Entry 4XK8 (X-ray diffraction, 2.80 A resolution); this record covers chains B and C of the 16 polymer chains in the assembly.

== Chain B ==
Molecule: Photosystem I P700 chlorophyll a apoprotein A2
Sequence (733 residues; numbered 2 to 734; the number before each row is that of its first residue):
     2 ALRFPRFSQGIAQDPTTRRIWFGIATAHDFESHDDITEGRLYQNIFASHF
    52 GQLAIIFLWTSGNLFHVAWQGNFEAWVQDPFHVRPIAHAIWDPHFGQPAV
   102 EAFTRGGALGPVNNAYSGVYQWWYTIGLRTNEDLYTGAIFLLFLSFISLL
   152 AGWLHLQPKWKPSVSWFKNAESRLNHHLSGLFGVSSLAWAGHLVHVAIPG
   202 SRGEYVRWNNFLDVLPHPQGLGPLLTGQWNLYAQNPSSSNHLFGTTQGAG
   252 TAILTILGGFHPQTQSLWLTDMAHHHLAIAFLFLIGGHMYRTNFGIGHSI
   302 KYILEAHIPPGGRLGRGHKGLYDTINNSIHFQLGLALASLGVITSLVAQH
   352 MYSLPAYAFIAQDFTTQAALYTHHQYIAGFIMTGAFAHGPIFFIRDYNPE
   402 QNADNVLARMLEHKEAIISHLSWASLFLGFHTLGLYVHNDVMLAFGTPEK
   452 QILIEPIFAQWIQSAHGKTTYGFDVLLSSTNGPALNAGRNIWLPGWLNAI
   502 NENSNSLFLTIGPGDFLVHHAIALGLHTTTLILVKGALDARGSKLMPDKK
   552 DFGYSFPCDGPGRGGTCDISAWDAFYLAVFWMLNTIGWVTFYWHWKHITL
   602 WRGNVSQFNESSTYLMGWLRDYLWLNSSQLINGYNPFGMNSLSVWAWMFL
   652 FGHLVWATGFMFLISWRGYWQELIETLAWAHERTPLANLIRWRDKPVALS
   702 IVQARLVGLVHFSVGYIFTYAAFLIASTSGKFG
Bound ions: chlorophyll a Mg (34 sites), coordinated by H29, H50, Q53, H67, H89, D93, H95, H156, H177, H178, H193, H196, H275, H276, H277, H289 and 18 more; 4Fe-4S cluster Fe: C559, C568 (shared with 2 residues of chain A)
Ligand contacts:
  - beta-carotene (BCR), molecule 1: L54, I57, F58, W60, G181, L182, V185, S186, L188
  - beta-carotene (BCR), molecule 2: F58, T61, L65, W123, W124, I127, L129, G138, F141, L142, L145, W209, L213
  - beta-carotene (BCR), molecule 3: L188, L222, L225, F282, L285, I286, H289, I297
  - beta-carotene (BCR), molecule 4: F332, G335, L336, A339, V343, M383, A386, F387, G390, F393, F394, L408, A538
  - beta-carotene (BCR), molecule 5: M411, I418, V535, L539
  - beta-carotene (BCR), molecule 6: F431, L434, G435, V438
  - beta-carotene (BCR), molecule 7: W648, M649, F652, W671, L674, I675, L678, F719
  - beta-carotene (BCR), molecule 8: T685, P686, L687, A688
  - chlorophyll a (CLA), molecule 1: F5, R7, F8, G24, I25, A28, H29, F31, H34, S49, G52, Q53, I56
  - chlorophyll a (CLA), molecule 2: T18, I21, W22, I675, L678, A679, H682, I691, R692, W693, R694, D695, P697, V698
  - chlorophyll a (CLA), molecule 3: W22, F652, L655, V656, T659, M662, F663, L700, V708, V711, H712
  - chlorophyll a (CLA), molecule 4: I25, A26, T27, A28, H29, D30, H331, L334, L338, F381, I382, T384, G385, A388, H389, I392, R396, Y555, W573, F576, F652, L707, V711, V715, F719
  - chlorophyll a (CLA), molecule 5: H29, F31, Y43, I46, S49, H50, Q53, L54, I57, R174, H178, L182, F183, I330, H331, Q333, L334, A337, L338, L341, H389
  - chlorophyll a (CLA), molecule 6: H29, Q53, I56, I57, W60, L338, L341, I378, F381, I382
  - chlorophyll a (CLA), molecule 7: F47, F51, I148, L151, A152, L155, H156, K160, W161, P163, W167
  - chlorophyll a (CLA), molecule 8: F47, H50, F51, L54, W123, W167, F168, N170, S173, R174, H177, H178, L182, F183, I344, Y358
  - chlorophyll a (CLA), molecule 9: I56, W60, N64, H67, V68, A88, H89, N114, N115, A116, Y117, S118, V120, V645, W646, M649, F719
  - chlorophyll a (CLA), molecule 10: I57, F58, W60, T61, S118, G119, W123, V185, S186, A189, L341, I344, T345, V348, M352, Y358, I361, L371, H374, H375, I378, I382
  - chlorophyll a (CLA), molecule 11: F58, I127, G128, L129, D134, T137, G138, F141, L145, I148, S149, S186, A189, W190, G192, H193, H196, V197, V207, R208, W209, F212
  - chlorophyll a (CLA), molecule 12: L59, W60, S62, G63, F66, H67, W70, Q71, H89, A90, I91, W92
  - chlorophyll a (CLA), molecule 13: W60, N64, Y117, S118, V120, A370, L371, T373, H374, Y377, I378, F381, M649, I718, F719, A722, L725, I726
  - chlorophyll a (CLA), molecule 14: H89, A90, I91, W92, D93, P94, H95, F96, F104, N114, S644, V645, W648
  - chlorophyll a (CLA), molecule 15: W123, T126, I127, L182, F183, S186, S187, W190, L194, L268, L270, M273, H276, H277, I280, F284, I344, L347, V348, H351, M352, A357, Y358
  - chlorophyll a (CLA), molecule 16: W167, N170, S173, H177, T293, N294, F295
  - chlorophyll a (CLA), molecule 17: A171, R174, L175, H178, L179, F183, I280, L283, F284, I301, L305, Y323, I326, N327, L336, A337, S340, I344
  - chlorophyll a (CLA), molecule 18: L175, L179, F183, L283, F284, G287, M290, Y291, I301, I304, L305
  - chlorophyll a (CLA), molecule 19: N176, H177, S180, G181, V185, L285, H289, Y291, R292, T293, F295, I297
  - chlorophyll a (CLA), molecule 20: L188, A189, A191, G192, V195, H196, F212, L213, V215, L216, P217, H218, G221, L222, Y233, I254, L255, L278
  - chlorophyll a (CLA), molecule 21: L225, W230, N231, Y233, A234, L255, T256, I257, H275, L278, A279, F282, I286, I492, W493
  - chlorophyll a (CLA), molecule 22: T256, I257, G259, G260, L268, D272, M273, H275, H276, A279, I280, L283, H351, L355, W493, W497
  - chlorophyll a (CLA), molecule 23: I286, G287, H289, M290, I297, G298, H299
  - chlorophyll a (CLA), molecule 24: M290, H299, Y303, I304, A307, H308
  - chlorophyll a (CLA), molecule 25: I304, L305, H308, L315, H319, L322, I326, F332, V407, L408, M411
  - chlorophyll a (CLA), molecule 26: A307, H308, I309, P310, P311, R314, L315
  - chlorophyll a (CLA), molecule 27: R314, L315, V407, R410, M411, E413, H414, A417, H421
  - chlorophyll a (CLA), molecule 28: L336, A339, S340, V343, L347, Q350, H351, Y353, S354, L355, L508, F509
  - chlorophyll a (CLA), molecule 29: V343, S346, L347, Q350, Q376, G380, M383, F387, L527, T530, T531, L534, M583, T586, I587
  - chlorophyll a (CLA), molecule 30: Q350, Y353, Y372, Q376, F459, A460, I463, Q464, F509, L510, I512, H520, I523, L527, V590, Y593, W594, K597
  - chlorophyll a (CLA), molecule 31: A417, H421, W424
  - chlorophyll a (CLA), molecule 32: I418, H421, L422, W424, A425, A524, L527, H528, T531
  - chlorophyll a (CLA), molecule 33: S420, H421, S423, W424, L427
  - chlorophyll a (CLA), molecule 34: S423, S426, L427, G430, F431, L434, L525, T529, L532, I533, L578, F581, W582
  - chlorophyll a (CLA), molecule 35: W424, L427, F428, F431, H432
  - chlorophyll a (CLA), molecule 36: W424, F428, L429, I455, E456, P457, I458, F459, A460, D516, F517, H520, H521, A524, H528
  - chlorophyll a (CLA), molecule 37: F431, G435, L436, V438, H439, V442, M443, F446, K451
  - chlorophyll a (CLA), molecule 38: T433, L434, Y437, V519, A522, L525, N585, W589, F592, L616, W619, L624, S628, I632, F650, H654, W657, F713, Y717, T720, Y721, F724
  - chlorophyll a (CLA), molecule 39: L434, V438, D441, L525, F581, W582, N585, W589, L616, L620, W657, F713, Y717
  - chlorophyll a (CLA), molecule 40: I458, F459, W462
  - chlorophyll a (CLA), molecule 41: W462, I463, A466, H467, L477, L478, A485, W493, L494, W497, F509
  - chlorophyll a (CLA), molecule 42: L477, P484, A485, A488, G489, I492, W493
  - chlorophyll a (CLA), molecule 43: L620, L624, W625, W657
  - chlorophyll a (CLA), molecule 44: W648, L651, F652, H654, L655, W657, A658, F661
  - chlorophyll a (CLA), molecule 45: L655, A658, T659, F661, M662, I665, S666, Y670, W671, L674
  - chlorophyll a (CLA), molecule 46: L678, A681, H682, T685, A688, I691
  - chlorophyll a (CLA), molecule 47: W680, A681, R684, T685, P686
  - chlorophyll a (CLA), molecule 48: T685, P686, L687, A688, L690
  - phylloquinone (PQN): W22, M662, F663, S666, W667, R668, W671, I675, V698, A699, L700, S701, A705
  - 4Fe-4S cluster (SF4): C559, G561, P562, C568, W667, I702, R706

== Chain C ==
Molecule: Photosystem I iron-sulfur center
Notes: EC 1.97.1.12
Reference sequence: P10793 (PSAC_PEA); residues 2-81 here = UniProt positions 2-81
Sequence (80 residues; row label = number of the first residue in the row):
     2 SHSVKIYDTCIGCTQCVRACPTDVLEMIPWGGCKAKQIASAPRTEDCVGC
    52 KRCESACPTDFLSVRVYLWHETTRSMGLAY
UniProt features mapped onto this chain:
  - binding site ([4Fe-4S] cluster): C11, C14, C17, C21, C48, C51, C54, C58
Bound ions: 4Fe-4S cluster Fe site 1: C11, C14, C17, C58; 4Fe-4S cluster Fe site 2: C21, C48, C51, C54
Ligand contacts:
  - 4Fe-4S cluster (SF4), molecule 1: V5, C21, P22, T23, V25, L26, C48, V49, G50, C51, K52, R53, C54, V67
  - 4Fe-4S cluster (SF4), molecule 2: C11, I12, G13, C14, T15, Q16, C17, M28, A40, C58, P59, T60, S64, V65

== Interface between chain B and chain C ==
Residue-residue contacts (30; chain B residue first):
  G11(B) with H71(C)
  D15(B) with E72(C)
  P16(B) with E72(C); T74(C)
  T17(B) with L79(C)
  R19(B) with E72(C), salt bridge
  P548(B) with F62(C)
  D549(B) with F62(C); R66(C), salt bridge
  F553(B) with R66(C); V67(C); Y68(C), hydrophobic
  D560(B) with K52(C), salt bridge; E55(C); R66(C), salt bridge
  G563(B) with S56(C)
  R564(B) with F62(C); L63(C); R66(C)
  R668(B) with M77(C)
  Q672(B) with L79(C); Y81(C), hydrogen bond
  E676(B) with Y81(C)
  K696(B) with T74(C), hydrogen bond; L79(C); Y81(C), hydrogen bond (side chain-backbone)
  P697(B) with Y81(C), hydrogen bond (backbone-side chain)
  V698(B) with M77(C), hydrophobic; L79(C), hydrophobic; Y81(C)
Other interface residues (no listed pair), chain B (26 interface residues in all): Q14, L546, M547, D552, G561, P562, I675, A679, W693
Other interface residues (no listed pair), chain C (17 interface residues in all): C51, T73, G78

== Overview ==
26 residues of chain B and 17 residues of chain C are in contact, with 4 hydrogen bonds and 4 salt bridges.
Polar contacts include R19(B)-E72(C), D549(B)-R66(C) and D560(B)-K52(C). Chain B binds 48 copies of
chlorophyll a, 8 copies of beta-carotene, 4Fe-4S cluster and phylloquinone.
Here chain B is Photosystem I P700 chlorophyll a apoprotein A2 and chain C is Photosystem I iron-sulfur
center. Entry 4XK8 (Crystal structure of plant photosystem I-LHCI super-complex at 2.8 angstrom resolution)
was determined by X-ray diffraction.
